PDB entry 6LRG | X-ray diffraction, 2.41 A resolution | chains A and B

Chain A (and B):
Molecule: Alr4995 protein
From: Nostoc sp. (strain PCC 7120 / SAG 25.82 / UTEX 2576)
Notes: chain B of this document is another copy of the same molecule, construct and numbering; everything in this record applies to it too
UniProtKB: Q8YMD9 (Q8YMD9_NOSS1); residue numbers follow UniProt; this construct covers 1-703
Amino-acid sequence (703 residues; row label = number of the first residue in the row):
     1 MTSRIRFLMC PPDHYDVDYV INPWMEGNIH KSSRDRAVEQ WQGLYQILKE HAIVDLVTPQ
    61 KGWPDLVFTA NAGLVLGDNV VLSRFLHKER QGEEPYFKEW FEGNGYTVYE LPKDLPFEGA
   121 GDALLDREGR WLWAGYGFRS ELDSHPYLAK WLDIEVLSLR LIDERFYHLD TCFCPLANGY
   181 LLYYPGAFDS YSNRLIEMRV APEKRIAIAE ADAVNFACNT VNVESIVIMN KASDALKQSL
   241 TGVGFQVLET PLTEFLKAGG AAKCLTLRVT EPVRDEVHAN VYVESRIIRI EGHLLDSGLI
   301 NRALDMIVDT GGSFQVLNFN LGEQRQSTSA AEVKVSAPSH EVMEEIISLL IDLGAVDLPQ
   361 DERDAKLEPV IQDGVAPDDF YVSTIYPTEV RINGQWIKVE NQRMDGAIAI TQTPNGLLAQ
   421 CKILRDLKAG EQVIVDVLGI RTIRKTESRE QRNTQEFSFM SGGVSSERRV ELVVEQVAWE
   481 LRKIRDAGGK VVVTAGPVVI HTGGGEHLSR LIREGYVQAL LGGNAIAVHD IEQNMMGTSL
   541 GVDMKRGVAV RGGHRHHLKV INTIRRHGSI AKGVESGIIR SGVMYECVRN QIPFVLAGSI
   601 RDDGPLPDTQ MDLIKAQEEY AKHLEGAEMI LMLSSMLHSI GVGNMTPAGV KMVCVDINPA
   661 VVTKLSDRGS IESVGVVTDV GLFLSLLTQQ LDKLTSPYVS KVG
Not modelled in the structure: 1, 445-463, 699-703 (chain B: 1-3, 453-463, 696-703)
Ligand contacts:
  - NAD (nicotinamide-adenine-dinucleotide): G496, P497, V498, T502, G523, N524, A525, H557, A597, S599, R601, D602, D603, S634, S635, M636, L637, H638, D656, I657, N658, V661, T678, D679, V680
  - L-ornithine (ORN): I21, N22, M25, D65, F68, N71, R90, E118, R139, Y167, H168, D170, A258, G259, G260, C264
What the authors report for this chain:
  - binding site for L-ornithine: N22, D65, N71, R90, R139, Y167, H168, A258 to A261, C264
  - catalytic residues: N71, E118, H168, C264
  - binding site for NAD: N524, A525, H557, R601, D603
  - mutagenesis - D65A (488-586-fold), N71D (1,465-fold), R139A (488-586-fold), Y167F: decreased catalytic activity
  - mutagenesis - N71A: abolished catalytic activity

How chain A and chain B interact:
Contacting residue pairs (45):
  L86(A) - Q326(B)
  P112(A) - Q324(B)
  K113(A) - Q324(B)
  D114(A) - Q324(B)
  D114(A) - Q326(B)
  D114(A) - S327(B)  hydrogen bond
  P116(A) - Q326(B)
  E141(A) - R325(B)  salt bridge
  L295(A) - I300(B)  hydrophobic
  L295(A) - N301(B)
  L295(A) - L304(B)  hydrophobic
  D296(A) - N301(B)
  D296(A) - D305(B)
  D296(A) - F314(B)
  G298(A) - N301(B)
  I300(A) - L295(B)
  N301(A) - L295(B)
  N301(A) - D296(B)
  N301(A) - S297(B)
  N301(A) - G298(B)  hydrogen bond (side chain-backbone)
  N301(A) - N301(B)
  L304(A) - D296(B)
  D305(A) - D296(B)
  V308(A) - R325(B)
  S313(A) - R325(B)  hydrogen bond
  F314(A) - D296(B)
  F314(A) - R325(B)
  Q315(A) - E323(B)  hydrogen bond (side chain-backbone)
  Q315(A) - Q324(B)
  V316(A) - L321(B)
  L317(A) - L321(B)
  N318(A) - L321(B)
  F319(A) - F319(B)  hydrophobic
  F319(A) - L321(B)
  L321(A) - V316(B)  hydrophobic
  L321(A) - N318(B)
  L321(A) - F319(B)
  R325(A) - D114(B)
  R325(A) - L115(B)
  R325(A) - E141(B)  salt bridge
  R325(A) - D143(B)  salt bridge
  R325(A) - F314(B)  hydrogen bond (side chain-backbone)
  R325(A) - Q315(B)
  Q326(A) - D114(B)  hydrogen bond (side chain-backbone)
  Q326(A) - P116(B)
Interface residues without a listed pair, chain A (27 interface residues in all): H87, L115, Q324
Interface residues without a listed pair, chain B (30 interface residues in all): L86, K113, S313, G322, K334, E447

Summary:
Chain A and chain B form an interface of 27 and 30 residues respectively, with 6 hydrogen bonds and 3 salt
bridges. Polar pairs include E141(A)-R325(B), R325(A)-D143(B) and D114(A)-S327(B). From the paper: catalytic
residues N71(A), E118(A) and H168(A) among others; D65A, N71D and R139A of chain A, among others, reduce
catalytic activity; 5 substitutions were tested in all.
Both chains are Alr4995 protein (Nostoc sp. (strain PCC 7120 / SAG 25.82 / UTEX 2576)). Entry 6LRG (Crystal
Structure of the Ternary Complex of AgrE with Ornithine and NAD+) was determined by X-ray diffraction,
deposited together with 6LRF and 6LRH.
